Entry 5KX5 (X-ray diffraction, 2.50 A resolution); this record covers chains A and B of the 6 polymer chains in the assembly.

== Chain A ==
Name: Tubulin alpha chain
Organism: Ovis aries
UniProt: D0VWZ0 (D0VWZ0_SHEEP); the author numbering skips numbers that UniProt does not, so the offset changes along the chain: 1-438 = UniProt 1-438; 443-455 = UniProt 439-451
Sequence (451 residues; row label = number of the first residue in the row; note: 4 numbers in that range are skipped by the numbering (no residue carries them; nothing is unmodelled there)):
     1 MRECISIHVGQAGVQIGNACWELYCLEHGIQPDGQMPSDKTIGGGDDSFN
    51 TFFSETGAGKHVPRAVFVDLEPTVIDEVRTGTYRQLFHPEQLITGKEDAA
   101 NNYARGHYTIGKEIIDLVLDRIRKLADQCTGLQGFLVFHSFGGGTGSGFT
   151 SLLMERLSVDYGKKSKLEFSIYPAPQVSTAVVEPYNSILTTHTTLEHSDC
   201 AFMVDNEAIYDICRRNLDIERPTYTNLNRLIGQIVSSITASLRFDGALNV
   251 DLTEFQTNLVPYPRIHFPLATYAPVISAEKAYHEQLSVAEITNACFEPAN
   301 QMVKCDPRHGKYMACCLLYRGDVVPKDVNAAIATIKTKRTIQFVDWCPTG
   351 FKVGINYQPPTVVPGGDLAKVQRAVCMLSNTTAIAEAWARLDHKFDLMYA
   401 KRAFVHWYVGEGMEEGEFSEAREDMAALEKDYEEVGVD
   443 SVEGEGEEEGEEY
Not modelled in the structure: 443-447, 451-455
Metal / ion sites: Ca2+: Asp39, Thr41, Gly44, Glu55
Residues lining bound ligands: GTP (guanosine-5'-triphosphate): Gly10, Gln11, Ala12, Gln15, Ile16, Asp69, Asp98, Ala99, Ala100, Asn101, Ser140, Gly142, Gly143, Gly144, Thr145, Gly146, Ile171, Pro173, Val177, Ser178, Thr179, Glu183, Asn206, Tyr224, Leu227, Asn228, Ile231
What the authors report for this chain:
  - binding site for the ligand 6YK: Pro325

== Chain B ==
Name: Tubulin beta chain
Organism: Ovis aries
UniProt: D0VWY9 (D0VWY9_SHEEP); the author numbering skips numbers that UniProt does not, so the offset changes along the chain: 1-42 = UniProt 1-42; 45-360 = UniProt 43-358; 369-455 = UniProt 359-445
Sequence (445 residues; row label = number of the first residue in the row; note: 10 numbers in that range are skipped by the numbering (no residue carries them; nothing is unmodelled there)):
     1 MREIVHIQAGQCGNQIGAKFWEVISDEHGIDPTGSYHGDSDL
    45 QLERINVYYNEATGNKYVPRAILVDLEPGTMDSVRSGPFGQIFRPDNFVF
    95 GQSGAGNNWAKGHYTEGAELVDSVLDVVRKESESCDCLQGFQLTHSLGGG
   145 TGSGMGTLLISKIREEYPDRIMNTFSVMPSPKVSDTVVEPYNATLSVHQL
   195 VENTDETYSIDNEALYDICFRTLKLTTPTYGDLNHLVSATMSGVTTCLRF
   245 PGQLNADLRKLAVNMVPFPRLHFFMPGFAPLTSRGSQQYRALTVPELTQQ
   295 MFDSKNMMAACDPRHGRYLTVAAVFRGRMSMKEVDEQMLNVQNKNSSYFV
   345 EWIPNNVKTAVCDIPP
   369 RGLKMSATFIGNSTAIQELFKRISEQFTAMFRRKAFLHWYTGEGMDEMEF
   419 TEAESNMNDLVSEYQQYQDATADEQGEFEEEEGEDEA
Not modelled in the structure: 280-282, 441-455
Metal / ion sites: Ca2+ near Glu113 (its only coordinating residue here); Mg2+ near Ser298 (its only coordinating residue here)
Residues lining bound ligands:
  - 6YK ((2S,4R)-4-[[2-[(1R,3R)-1-acetyloxy-3-[[(2S,3S)-2-[[(2R)-1,2-dimethylpyrrolidin-2-yl]carbonylamino]-3-methyl-pentanoyl]-methyl-amino]-4-methyl-pentyl]-1,3-thiazol-4-yl]carbonylamino]-5-(4-aminophenyl)-2-methyl-pentanoic acid): Gln11, Gln15, Pro175, Lys176, Val177, Ser178, Asp179, Tyr210, Thr221, Pro222, Thr223, Tyr224, Gly225, Asp226, Leu227, Asn228, Arg278
  - GDP (guanosine-5'-diphosphate): Gly10, Gln11, Cys12, Gln15, Ile16, Asp69, Ala99, Asn101, Ser140, Gly142, Gly143, Gly144, Thr145, Gly146, Ser147, Val171, Pro173, Val177, Ser178, Glu183, Asn206, Leu209, Tyr224, Leu227, Asn228
What the authors report for this chain:
  - binding site for 6YK: Thr221, Thr223

== Chain A / chain B interface ==
Residue-residue contacts (59; chain A residue first):
  Gln11(A) - Gln247(B)  hydrogen bond
  Lys96(A) - Met1(B)
  Lys96(A) - Asp130(B)  salt bridge
  Lys96(A) - Cys131(B)
  Glu97(A) - Met1(B)  hydrogen bond (side chain-backbone)
  Glu97(A) - Arg164(B)  salt bridge
  Asp98(A) - Asp251(B)
  Asp98(A) - Lys254(B)  salt bridge
  Ala100(A) - Arg253(B)
  Ala100(A) - Lys254(B)
  Ala100(A) - Val257(B)
  Asn101(A) - Lys254(B)
  Arg105(A) - Arg253(B)
  Pro175(A) - Asn349(B)
  Pro175(A) - Lys352(B)
  Ser178(A) - Lys352(B)
  Thr179(A) - Gln247(B)
  Thr179(A) - Leu248(B)
  Thr179(A) - Asn258(B)  hydrogen bond (backbone-side chain)
  Ala180(A) - Asn258(B)
  Ala180(A) - Lys352(B)
  Val181(A) - Asn258(B)  hydrogen bond (backbone-side chain)
  Val181(A) - Ile347(B)  hydrophobic
  Val181(A) - Pro348(B)
  Val181(A) - Asn349(B)
  Val182(A) - Val257(B)  hydrophobic
  Tyr210(A) - Asp329(B)
  Glu220(A) - Ser324(B)
  Glu220(A) - Lys326(B)
  Arg221(A) - Met325(B)
  Arg221(A) - Asp329(B)  salt bridge
  Tyr224(A) - Gln247(B)
  Lys394(A) - Asn349(B)  hydrogen bond
  Leu397(A) - Glu345(B)
  Leu397(A) - Trp346(B)
  Leu397(A) - Pro348(B)  hydrophobic
  Leu397(A) - Ala440(B)  hydrophobic
  Met398(A) - Trp346(B)  hydrogen bond (backbone-backbone)
  Met398(A) - Pro348(B)
  Lys401(A) - Phe262(B)
  Lys401(A) - Trp346(B)
  Lys401(A) - Ala438(B)
  Lys401(A) - Thr439(B)  hydrogen bond (side chain-backbone)
  Arg402(A) - Phe262(B)
  Ala403(A) - Pro261(B)
  Ala403(A) - Phe262(B)  hydrophobic
  Phe404(A) - Val257(B)
  Phe404(A) - Asn258(B)
  Phe404(A) - Val260(B)
  Phe404(A) - Pro261(B)  hydrogen bond (backbone-backbone)
  Phe404(A) - Thr314(B)
  Phe404(A) - Ile347(B)  hydrophobic
  His406(A) - Val260(B)
  His406(A) - Pro261(B)  hydrogen bond (side chain-backbone)
  His406(A) - Phe262(B)
  His406(A) - Pro263(B)
  Trp407(A) - Ala256(B)
  Trp407(A) - Val257(B)
  Trp407(A) - Val260(B)  hydrogen bond (side chain-backbone)
Also at the interface, not in a pair above, chain B (33 interface residues in all): Leu132, Met259, Asn350

== In short ==
26 residues of chain A face 33 of chain B across their interface, with 10 hydrogen bonds and 4 salt bridges.
Polar pairs include Lys96(A)-Asp130(B), Glu97(A)-Arg164(B) and Asp98(A)-Lys254(B). Ligands of chain A: GTP.
The paper reports a binding site for 6YK at Thr221(B) and Thr223(B); a binding site for the ligand 6YK at
Pro325(A).
Chain A is Tubulin alpha chain and chain B is Tubulin beta chain, both from Ovis aries; the structure, Crystal
structure of tubulin-stathmin-TTL-Compound 11 complex, was determined by X-ray diffraction.
